Entry 1NMO (X-ray diffraction, 2.20 A resolution); this record covers chains D and F of the 6 polymer chains in the assembly.

# Chain D (and F)
Molecule: Hypothetical protein ybgI
Source organism: Escherichia coli, Escherichia coli O157:H7
Notes: chain F of this document is another copy of the same molecule, construct and numbering; everything in this record applies to it too
UniProt: P75743 (YBGI_ECOLI); numbering as in UniProt (aligned over 1-247)
Chain sequence (247 residues; row label = number of the first residue in the row):
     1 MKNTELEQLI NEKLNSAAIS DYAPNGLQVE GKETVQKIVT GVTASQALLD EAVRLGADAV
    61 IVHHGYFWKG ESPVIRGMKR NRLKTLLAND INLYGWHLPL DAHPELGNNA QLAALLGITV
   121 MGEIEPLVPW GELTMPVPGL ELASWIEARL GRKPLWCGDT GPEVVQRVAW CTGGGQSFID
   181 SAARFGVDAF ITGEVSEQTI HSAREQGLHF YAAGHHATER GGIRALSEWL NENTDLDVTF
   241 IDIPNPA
Modified residues: Mse-1, Mse-78, Mse-121, Mse-135 (selenomethionine; parent Met)
Differences from the reference sequence: modified residue (1, 78, 121, 135)
Ion coordination: Fe ion site 1: His-63, Asp-101, Glu-219; Fe ion site 2: His-64, His-215, Glu-219

# How chain D and chain F interact
Contacting residue pairs (5):
  Lys-37(D) with Asp-159(F)
  Arg-54(D) with Asp-159(F), salt bridge
  Leu-55(D) with Asp-159(F)
  Glu-228(D) with Leu-140(F)
  Asp-235(D) with Glu-163(F)
Interface residues without a listed pair, chain D (7 interface residues in all): Arg-224, Glu-232
Interface residues without a listed pair, chain F (5 interface residues in all): Glu-141, Arg-204

# In short
The interface between chain D and chain F involves 7 residues on one side and 5 on the other, with 1 salt
bridge. Its one salt-bridged contact is Arg-54(D)/Asp-159(F). His-63(D), Asp-101(D) and Glu-219(D) form the Fe
ion site 1.
Chain D and chain F are both Hypothetical protein ybgI (Escherichia coli, Escherichia coli O157:H7); the
structure, Structural genomics, protein ybgI, unknown function, was determined by X-ray diffraction together
with 1LQA and 1NMP from the same study.
